Entry 1PEQ (X-ray diffraction, 2.80 A resolution); this record covers chain A.

[Chain A]
Molecule: Ribonucleoside-diphosphate reductase 2 alpha chain
From: Salmonella typhimurium
Notes: EC 1.17.4.1
Reference sequence: Q08698 (RIR3_SALTY); residues 1-714 here correspond to UniProt positions 0-713 (UniProt number = residue number - 1)
Sequence (714 residues; numbered 1 to 714; the number before each row is that of its first residue):
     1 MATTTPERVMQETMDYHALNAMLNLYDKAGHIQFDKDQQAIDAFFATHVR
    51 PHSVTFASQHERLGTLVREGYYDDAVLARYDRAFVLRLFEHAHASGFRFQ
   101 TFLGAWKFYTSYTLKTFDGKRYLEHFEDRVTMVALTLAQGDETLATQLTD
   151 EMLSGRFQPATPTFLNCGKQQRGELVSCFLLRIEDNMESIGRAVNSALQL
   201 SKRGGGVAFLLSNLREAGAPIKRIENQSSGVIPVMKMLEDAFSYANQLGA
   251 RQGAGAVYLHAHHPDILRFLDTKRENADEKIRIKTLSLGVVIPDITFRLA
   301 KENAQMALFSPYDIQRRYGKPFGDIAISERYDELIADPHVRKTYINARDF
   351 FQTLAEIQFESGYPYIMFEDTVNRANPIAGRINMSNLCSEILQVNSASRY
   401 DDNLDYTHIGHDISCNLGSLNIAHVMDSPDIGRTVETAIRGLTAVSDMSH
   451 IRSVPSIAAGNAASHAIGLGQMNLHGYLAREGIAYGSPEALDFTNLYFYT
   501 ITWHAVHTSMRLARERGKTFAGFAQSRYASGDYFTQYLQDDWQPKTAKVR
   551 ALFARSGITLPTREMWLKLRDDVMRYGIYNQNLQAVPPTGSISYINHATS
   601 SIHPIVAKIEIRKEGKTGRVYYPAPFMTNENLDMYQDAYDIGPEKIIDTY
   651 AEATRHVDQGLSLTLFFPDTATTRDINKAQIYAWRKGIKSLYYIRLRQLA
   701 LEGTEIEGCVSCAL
Disordered / not traced: 1-7, 247-251, 275-282, 700-714
Disulfides: Cys178-Cys415
Curated features (UniProtKB/Swiss-Prot):
  - site: Tyr693 (Important for electron transfer)

[Summary]
Chain A is Ribonucleoside-diphosphate reductase 2 alpha chain (Salmonella typhimurium); the structure,
Ribonucleotide Reductase Protein R1E from Salmonella typhimurium, was determined by X-ray diffraction (same
publication as 1PEM and 1PEO).
